PDB entry 7EBZ | electron microscopy, 3.09 A resolution | chains A and D of the 6 polymer chains in the assembly

== Chain A ==
Protein: Capsid protein VP1
Source organism: Human enterovirus D68
Reference sequence: A0A097BW12 (A0A097BW12_HED68); residues 1-297 here correspond to UniProt positions 565-861 (UniProt number = residue number + 564)
Sequence (297 residues; each row starts with the number of its first residue):
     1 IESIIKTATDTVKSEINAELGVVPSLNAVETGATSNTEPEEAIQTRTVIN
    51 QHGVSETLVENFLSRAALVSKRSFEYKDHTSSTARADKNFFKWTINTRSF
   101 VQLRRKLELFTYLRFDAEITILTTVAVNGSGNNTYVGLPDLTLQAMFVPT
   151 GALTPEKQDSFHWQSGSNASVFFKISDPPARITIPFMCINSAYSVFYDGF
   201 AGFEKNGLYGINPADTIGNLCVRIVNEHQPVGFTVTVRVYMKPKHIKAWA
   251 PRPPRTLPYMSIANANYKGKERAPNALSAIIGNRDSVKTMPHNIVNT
Unresolved in the structure: 80-87, 130-134, 292-297
From the paper describing this entry:
  - conformationally variable residues (loop rearrangement): Asn206 to Gly218

== Chain D ==
Protein: Capsid protein VP4
Source organism: Human enterovirus D68
Reference sequence: A0A097BW12 (A0A097BW12_HED68); residues 1-68 here correspond to UniProt positions 2-69 (UniProt number = residue number + 1)
Sequence (68 residues; row label = number of the first residue in the row):
     1 GAQVTRQQTGTHENANIATNGSHITYNQINFYKDSYAASASKQDFSQDPS
    51 KFTEPVVEGLKAGAPVLK
Unresolved in the structure: 1-26, 59-63, 68

== Chain A / chain D interface ==
Pairs across the interface - 37 pairs, chain A then chain D:
  Ile1(A) with Asp48(D), hydrogen bond (backbone-side chain); Ser50(D), hydrogen bond (backbone-side chain)
  Glu2(A) with Ser46(D); Gln47(D); Asp48(D), hydrogen bond (backbone-side chain)
  Ser3(A) with Ser46(D); Gln47(D), hydrogen bond (backbone-backbone)
  Ile4(A) with Ser46(D)
  Ile5(A) with Phe45(D), hydrogen bond (backbone-backbone)
  Lys6(A) with Phe45(D)
  Gly21(A) with Ala64(D); Pro65(D)
  Val23(A) with Ala64(D)
  Ala28(A) with Val66(D), hydrophobic
  Thr31(A) with Val56(D)
  Gly32(A) with Pro55(D)
  Ala33(A) with Thr53(D); Glu54(D)
  Thr34(A) with Thr53(D), hydrogen bond (backbone-backbone); Glu54(D)
  Ser55(A) with Phe45(D)
  Leu58(A) with Lys42(D); Asp44(D); Phe45(D), hydrophobic
  Glu60(A) with Ala40(D); Ser41(D); Lys42(D)
  Asn61(A) with Lys42(D)
  Asp116(A) with Tyr36(D)
  Thr183(A) with Tyr36(D)
  Pro185(A) with Tyr36(D), hydrophobic
  Lys244(A) with Ala38(D), hydrogen bond (side chain-backbone); Ala40(D)
  His245(A) with Tyr36(D); Ala38(D), hydrogen bond (side chain-backbone); Ser39(D)
  Pro251(A) with Phe52(D)
Interface residues without a listed pair, chain A (27 interface residues in all): Val22, Asn36, Val54, Ser64
Interface residues without a listed pair, chain D (23 interface residues in all): Ala37, Gln43, Leu67

== In short ==
27 residues of chain A and 23 residues of chain D are in contact, with 8 hydrogen bonds. Polar contacts
include Ile1(A)-Asp48(D), Ile1(A)-Ser50(D) and Glu2(A)-Asp48(D). From the paper: conformational variability at
Asn206(A).
Here chain A is Capsid protein VP1 and chain D is Capsid protein VP4, both from Human enterovirus D68. Entry
7EBZ (EV-D68 in complex with 2H12 Fab (state S1)) was determined by electron microscopy, deposited together
with 7EBR and 7ECY.
